PDB entry 4F6R | X-ray diffraction, 2.64 A resolution | chains B and D of the 4 polymer chains in the assembly

Chain B:
Molecule: Tubulin beta chain
Source organism: Ovis aries
UniProtKB: D0VWY9 (D0VWY9_SHEEP); the author numbering skips numbers that UniProt does not, so the offset changes along the chain: 1-44 = UniProt 1-44; 47-360 = UniProt 45-358; 369-455 = UniProt 359-445
Sequence (445 residues; numbered 1 to 455; 10 numbers in that range are skipped by the numbering (no residue carries them; nothing is unmodelled there); the number before each row is that of its first residue):
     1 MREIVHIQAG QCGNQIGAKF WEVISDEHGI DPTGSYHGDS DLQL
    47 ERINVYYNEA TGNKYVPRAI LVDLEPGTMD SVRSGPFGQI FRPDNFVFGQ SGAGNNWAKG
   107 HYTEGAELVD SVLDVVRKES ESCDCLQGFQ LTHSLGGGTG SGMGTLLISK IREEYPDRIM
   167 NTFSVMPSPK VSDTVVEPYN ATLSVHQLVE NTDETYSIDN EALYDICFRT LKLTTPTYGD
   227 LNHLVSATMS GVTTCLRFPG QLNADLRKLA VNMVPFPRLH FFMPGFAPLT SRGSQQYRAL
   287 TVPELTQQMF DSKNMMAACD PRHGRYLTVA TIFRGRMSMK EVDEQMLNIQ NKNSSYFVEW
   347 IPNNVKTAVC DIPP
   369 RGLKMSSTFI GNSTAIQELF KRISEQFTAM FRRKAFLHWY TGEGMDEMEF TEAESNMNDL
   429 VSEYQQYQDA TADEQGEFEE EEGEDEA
Unresolved in the structure: 442-455

Chain D:
Molecule: Designed ankyrin repeat protein (DARPIN) D2
Source organism: Artificial gene
Notes: antibody fragment or engineered binder
Sequence (169 residues; each row starts with the number of its first residue):
     1 MRGSHHHHHH GSDLGKKLLE AARAGQDDEV RILMANGADV NAEDDSGKTP LHLAAIKGHL
    61 EIVEVLLKHG ADVNAADKMG DTPLHLAALY GHLEIVEVLL KNGADVNATD TYGFTPLHLA
   121 ADAGHLEIVE VLLKYGADVN AQDKFGKTAF DISIDNGNED LAEILQKLN
Unresolved in the structure: 1-10

How chain B and chain D interact:
Pairs across the interface (25; chain B residue first):
  Pro175(B) with Lys57(D), hydrogen bond (backbone-side chain)
  Asp179(B) with Arg23(D), salt bridge; Ile56(D); Lys57(D), salt bridge; Tyr90(D), hydrogen bond (backbone-side chain)
  Val181(B) with Tyr90(D), hydrophobic
  Thr221(B) with Glu20(D), hydrogen bond
  Arg401(B) with Ala123(D), hydrogen bond (side chain-backbone); Gly124(D); His125(D); Asn158(D), hydrogen bond (backbone-side chain)
  Lys402(B) with Asn156(D), hydrogen bond (backbone-side chain); Gly157(D)
  Ala403(B) with Asp122(D); Ala123(D)
  Phe404(B) with Leu89(D), hydrophobic; Asp122(D), hydrogen bond (backbone-backbone); Ala123(D), hydrophobic; Asn156(D)
  Leu405(B) with Asn156(D)
  His406(B) with Asp122(D), salt bridge; Asp155(D); Asn156(D), hydrogen bond
  Trp407(B) with Asp122(D), hydrogen bond
  Glu415(B) with Asn156(D)
Interface residues without a listed pair, chain B (14 interface residues in all): Thr220, Thr409
Interface residues without a listed pair, chain D (17 interface residues in all): Phe114, Phe145, Lys147

Summary:
Chain B and chain D form an interface of 14 and 17 residues respectively; the contacts include 9 hydrogen
bonds and 3 salt bridges. Polar pairs include Asp179(B)-Arg23(D), Asp179(B)-Lys57(D) and His406(B)-Asp122(D).
Chain B is Tubulin beta chain (Ovis aries) and chain D is Designed ankyrin repeat protein (DARPIN) D2
(Artificial gene); the structure, Tubulin:Stathmin-like domain complex, was determined by X-ray diffraction
(same publication as 4F61).
